PDB entry 7RWE | X-ray diffraction, 1.59 A resolution | chain A

Chain A:
Molecule: Cyclin-dependent kinase 2
Source organism: Homo sapiens
Notes: EC 2.7.11.22
UniProt: P24941 (CDK2_HUMAN); numbering as in UniProt (aligned over 1-298)
Chain sequence (298 residues; each row starts with the number of its first residue):
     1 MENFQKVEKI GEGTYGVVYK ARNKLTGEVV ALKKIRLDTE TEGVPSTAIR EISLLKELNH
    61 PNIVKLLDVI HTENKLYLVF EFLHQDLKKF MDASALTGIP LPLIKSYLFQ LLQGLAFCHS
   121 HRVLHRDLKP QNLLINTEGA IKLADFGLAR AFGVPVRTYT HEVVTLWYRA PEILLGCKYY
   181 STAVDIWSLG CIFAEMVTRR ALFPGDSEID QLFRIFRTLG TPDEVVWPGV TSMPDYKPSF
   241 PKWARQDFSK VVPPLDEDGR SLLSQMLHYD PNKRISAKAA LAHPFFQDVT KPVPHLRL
Not modelled in the structure: 1-2, 12-15, 24-26, 36-51, 73-75, 149-164
Residues lining bound ligands:
  - GPHR787 (7TH; 5-nitro-2-[(3-phenylpropyl)amino]benzoic acid), molecule 1: Glu8, Ile10, Val18, Ala31, Lys33, Val64, Phe80, Glu81, Phe82, Leu83, His84, Gln85, Asp86, Lys89, Leu134, Asp145
  - GPHR787 (7TH), molecule 2: Lys33, Ile35, Ile52, Leu55, Leu58, Ile63, Val64, Leu66, Leu78, Phe80, Phe117, Cys118, Val123, Ala144, Asp145, Phe146, Leu148
Reported in the primary citation:
  - binding site for GPHR787: Lys33, Leu83, Asp145, Phe146

Summary:
Ligands of chain A: GPHR787. The paper reports a binding site for GPHR787 at Lys33, Leu83 and Asp145 among
others.
Chain A is Cyclin-dependent kinase 2 (Homo sapiens); the structure, Crystal structure of CDK2 liganded with
compound GPHR787, was determined by X-ray diffraction together with 7S7A, 7S85, 7S4T and 7RXO from the same
study.
